PDB entry 6GPN | X-ray diffraction, 2.20 A resolution | chain A

# Chain A
Molecule: Glutarate 2-hydroxylase
From: Escherichia coli (strain K12)
Notes: EC 1.14.11.64
UniProt: P76621 (GLAH_ECOLI); numbering as in UniProt (aligned over 1-325)
Amino-acid sequence (353 residues; row label = number of the first residue in the row; numbers below 1 keep their minus sign (Met-19 is residue -19)):
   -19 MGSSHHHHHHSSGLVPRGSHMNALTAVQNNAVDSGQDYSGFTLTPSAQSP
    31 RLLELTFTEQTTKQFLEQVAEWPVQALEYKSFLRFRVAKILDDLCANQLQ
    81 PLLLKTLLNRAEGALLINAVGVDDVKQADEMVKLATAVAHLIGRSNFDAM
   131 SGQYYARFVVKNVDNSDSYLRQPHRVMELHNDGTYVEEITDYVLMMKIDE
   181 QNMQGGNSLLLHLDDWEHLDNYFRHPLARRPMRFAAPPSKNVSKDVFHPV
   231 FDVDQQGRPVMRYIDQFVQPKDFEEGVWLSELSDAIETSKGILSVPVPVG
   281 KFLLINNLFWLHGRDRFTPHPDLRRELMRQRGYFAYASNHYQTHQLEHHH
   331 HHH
Unresolved in the structure: -19 to 15, 143-153, 217-223, 323-333
Construct notes: initiating methionine (-19); expression tag (-18 to 0, 326-333)
Bound ions: Fe2+: His160, Asp162, His292
Swiss-Prot annotation at these positions:
  - binding site (Fe cation): His160, Asp162, His292
What the authors report for this chain:
  - binding site for N-oxalylglycine: Arg309
  - Fe2+ coordination: His160, Asp162, His292

# Summary
The Fe2+ site is built by His160, Asp162 and His292. From UniProt: 3 Fe cation-binding residues. From the
paper: a binding site for N-oxalylglycine at Arg309; Fe2+ coordination by His160, Asp162 and His292.
Chain A is Glutarate 2-hydroxylase (Escherichia coli (strain K12)); the structure, Crystal Structure of the
CsiD Glutarate Hydroxylase in complex with N-Oxalylglycine, was determined by X-ray diffraction together with
6HL9, 6GPE and 6HL8 from the same study.
